2QJT - chains B and A; structure by X-ray diffraction, 2.30 A resolution.

[Chain B (and A)]
Protein: Nicotinamide-nucleotide adenylyltransferase
From: Francisella tularensis
Notes: EC 2.7.7.1, 3.6.1.-; chain A of this document is another copy of the same molecule, construct and numbering; everything in this record applies to it too
UniProtKB: Q5NHR1 (Q5NHR1_FRATT); residues 1-347 here = UniProt positions 1-347
Chain sequence (352 residues; numbered -4 to 347; the number before each row is that of its first residue; numbers below 1 keep their minus sign (Gly-4 is residue -4)):
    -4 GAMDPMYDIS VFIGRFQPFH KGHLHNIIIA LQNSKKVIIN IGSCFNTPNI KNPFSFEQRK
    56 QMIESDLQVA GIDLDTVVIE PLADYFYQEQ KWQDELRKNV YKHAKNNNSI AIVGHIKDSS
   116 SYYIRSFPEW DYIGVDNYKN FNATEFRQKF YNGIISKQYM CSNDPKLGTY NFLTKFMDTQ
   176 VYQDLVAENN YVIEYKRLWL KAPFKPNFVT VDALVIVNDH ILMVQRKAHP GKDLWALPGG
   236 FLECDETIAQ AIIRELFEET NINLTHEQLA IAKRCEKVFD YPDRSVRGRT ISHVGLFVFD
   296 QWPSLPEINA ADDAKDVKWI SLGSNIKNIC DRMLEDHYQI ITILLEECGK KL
Not modelled in the structure: -4 to 0, 345-347 (chain A: -4 to 0, 110-113, 345-347)
Sequence notes: expression tag (-4 to 0)
Disulfide bonds: Cys270-Cys343
Metal / ion sites: Mn2+ site 1: Gly234, Glu254, Asp308 (together with adenosine monophosphate); Mn2+ site 2: Glu250 (together with adenosine monophosphate); Mn2+ site 3: Glu250, Glu254, Asp308 (together with adenosine monophosphate)
Residues lining bound ligands: adenosine monophosphate (AMP): Tyr190, Trp194, Phe203, Gly234, Gly235, Phe236, Glu250, Glu254, Asp308
Reported in the primary citation:
  - mutagenesis - E84Q: unchanged catalytic activity on NaMN
  - conformationally variable residues (loop rearrangement): His110 to Arg120, Asp131 to Asn137, Glu302 to Trp314
  - Mn2+ coordination: Gly234, Glu250, Glu254, Asp308
  - Mn2+ coordination through a water molecule: Arg221, Glu238, Arg249, Glu253, Asp307
  - catalytic residues: Asp307 (proposed by the authors, not directly observed)
  - catalytic residues: Asp308

[Interface between chain B and chain A]
Pairs across the interface (44):
  Leu193(B) - Pro198(A)
  Trp194(B) - Ala197(A)  hydrophobic
  Trp194(B) - Pro198(A)
  Trp194(B) - Phe199(A)
  Lys196(B) - Lys196(A)  hydrogen bond (side chain-backbone)
  Ala197(B) - Trp194(A)  hydrophobic
  Pro198(B) - Leu193(A)
  Pro198(B) - Trp194(A)
  Phe199(B) - Trp194(A)
  Lys200(B) - Cys239(A)
  Pro201(B) - Cys239(A)  hydrogen bond (backbone-side chain)
  Asn202(B) - Asn202(A)
  Asn202(B) - Leu237(A)  hydrogen bond (side chain-backbone)
  Asn202(B) - Cys239(A)
  Val204(B) - Val204(A)  hydrophobic
  Leu237(B) - Asn202(A)  hydrogen bond (backbone-side chain)
  Leu237(B) - Arg284(A)
  Leu237(B) - Ile286(A)  hydrophobic
  Glu238(B) - Arg284(A)  hydrogen bond (backbone-side chain)
  Cys239(B) - Lys200(A)
  Cys239(B) - Pro201(A)
  Cys239(B) - Asn202(A)
  Cys239(B) - Pro277(A)
  Cys239(B) - Arg284(A)
  Glu241(B) - Pro277(A)
  Glu241(B) - Arg284(A)  hydrogen bond (backbone-side chain)
  Thr242(B) - Asp275(A)
  Thr242(B) - Arg284(A)
  Ile243(B) - Val273(A)  hydrophobic
  Ile243(B) - Asp275(A)  hydrogen bond (backbone-side chain)
  Val273(B) - Ile243(A)  hydrophobic
  Val273(B) - Val273(A)  hydrophobic
  Val273(B) - His288(A)
  Asp275(B) - Thr242(A)
  Asp275(B) - Ile243(A)  hydrogen bond (side chain-backbone)
  Pro277(B) - Cys239(A)
  Arg284(B) - Leu237(A)
  Arg284(B) - Glu238(A)  hydrogen bond (side chain-backbone)
  Arg284(B) - Cys239(A)
  Arg284(B) - Glu241(A)  hydrogen bond (side chain-backbone)
  Arg284(B) - Thr242(A)
  Ile286(B) - Leu237(A)  hydrophobic
  His288(B) - Val273(A)
  His288(B) - His288(A)
Other interface residues (no listed pair), chain B (25 interface residues in all): Tyr190, Asp240, Ala244
Other interface residues (no listed pair), chain A (24 interface residues in all): Asp240, Ala244

[In short]
Chain B and chain A form an interface of 25 and 24 residues respectively; the contacts include 10 hydrogen
bonds. Among the polar pairs are Lys196(B)-Lys196(A), Pro201(B)-Cys239(A) and Asn202(B)-Leu237(A). Ligands of
chain B: adenosine monophosphate. The paper reports catalytic residues Asp307(B) and Asp308(B); E84Q of chain
B leaves catalytic activity on NaMN unchanged.
Both chains are Nicotinamide-nucleotide adenylyltransferase (Francisella tularensis). Entry 2QJT (Crystal
structure of a bifunctional NMN adenylyltransferase/ADP ribose pyrophosphatase complexed with AMP and MN ion
from ...) was determined by X-ray diffraction together with 2QJO and 2R5W from the same study.
